Entry 1SL1 (X-ray diffraction, 2.20 A resolution); this record covers chains T and A of the 4 polymer chains in the assembly.

Chain T:
Molecule: 25-nt DNA strand
Sequence (25 nucleotides; numbered 2 to 26; the number before each row is that of its first residue):
     2 CCCXAGGCACTGGCCGTCGTTTTCG
Unresolved in the structure: 2-4, 15-26
Modified positions: TTD (cis-syn cyclobutane thymine dimer) at position 5

Chain A:
Molecule: DNA polymerase
Organism: Enterobacteria phage T7
Notes: EC 2.7.7.7; engineered mutation(s): DEL(118-123)
UniProtKB: P00581 (DPOL_BPT7); residue numbers follow UniProt; this construct covers 1-117, 124-704
Chain sequence (698 residues; numbered 1 to 704; 6 numbers in that range are skipped by the numbering (no residue carries them; nothing is unmodelled there); the number before each row is that of its first residue):
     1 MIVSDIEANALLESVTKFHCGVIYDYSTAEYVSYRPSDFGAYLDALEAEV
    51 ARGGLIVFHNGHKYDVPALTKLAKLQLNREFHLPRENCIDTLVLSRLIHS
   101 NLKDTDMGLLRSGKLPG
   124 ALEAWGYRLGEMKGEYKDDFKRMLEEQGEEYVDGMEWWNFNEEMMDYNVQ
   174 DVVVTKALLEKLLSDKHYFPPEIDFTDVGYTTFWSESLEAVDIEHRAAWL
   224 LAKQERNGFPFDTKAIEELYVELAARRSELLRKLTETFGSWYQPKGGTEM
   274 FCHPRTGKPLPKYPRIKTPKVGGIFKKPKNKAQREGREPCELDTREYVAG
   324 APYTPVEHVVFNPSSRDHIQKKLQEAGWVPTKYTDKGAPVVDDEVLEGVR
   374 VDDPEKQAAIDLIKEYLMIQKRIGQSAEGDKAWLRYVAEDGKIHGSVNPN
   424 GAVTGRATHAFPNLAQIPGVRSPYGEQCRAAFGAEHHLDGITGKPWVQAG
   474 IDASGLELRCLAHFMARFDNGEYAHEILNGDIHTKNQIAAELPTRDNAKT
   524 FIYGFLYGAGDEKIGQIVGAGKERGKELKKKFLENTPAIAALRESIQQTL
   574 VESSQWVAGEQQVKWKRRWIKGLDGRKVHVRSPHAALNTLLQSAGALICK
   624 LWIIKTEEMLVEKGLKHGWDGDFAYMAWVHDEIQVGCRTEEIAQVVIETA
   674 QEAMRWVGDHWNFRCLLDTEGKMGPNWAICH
Unresolved in the structure: 302-310, 576-586
Swiss-Prot annotation at these positions:
  - binding site (Mg(2+)): Asp5, Glu7, Asp174, Asp475, Ala476, Asp654
  - binding site (substrate): His506, Arg518, Lys522, Tyr526
Bound ions: Mg2+ near Asp5 (its only coordinating residue here)

Interface between chain T and chain A:
Pairs across the interface - 33 pairs, chain T then chain A:
  TTD_5(T) with Tyr526(A); Gly527(A); Tyr530(A); Ala532(A)
  DA6(T) with Gly531(A), sugar contact; Ala532(A), phosphate contact; Gly533(A), hydrogen bond to the phosphate
  DG8(T) with Lys103(A), salt bridge to the phosphate; Thr431(A), phosphate contact; Asn436(A), base contact; Gln439(A), base contact
  DC9(T) with His432(A), sugar contact; Ala433(A), phosphate contact; Asn436(A), hydrogen bond to the sugar; Gln439(A), hydrogen bond to the base
  DA10(T) with Lys404(A), salt bridge to the phosphate; Ala433(A), phosphate contact; Phe434(A), hydrogen bond to the phosphate; Pro435(A), phosphate contact; Asn436(A), phosphate contact; Gln439(A), sugar contact
  DC11(T) with Gly402(A), phosphate contact; Asp403(A), hydrogen bond to the phosphate; Lys404(A), hydrogen bond to the phosphate; Ala405(A), phosphate contact
  DT12(T) with Ser337(A), phosphate contact; Gly397(A), phosphate contact
  DG13(T) with Asn335(A), hydrogen bond to the phosphate; Ser337(A), sugar contact; Ser338(A), hydrogen bond to the phosphate
  DG14(T) with Ser338(A), hydrogen bond to the phosphate; Asp340(A), phosphate contact; His341(A), salt bridge to the phosphate
Interface residues without a listed pair, chain A (29 interface residues in all): Gln393, Glu401, Gly424, Ala425, Lys536

In short:
9 residues of chain T and 29 residues of chain A are in contact; the contacts include 9 hydrogen bonds and 3
salt bridges. Polar pairs include DC9(T)-Gln439(A), DC9(T)-Asn436(A) and DA6(T)-Gly533(A). UniProt lists 6
Mg2+-binding residues and 4 substrate-binding residues on chain A.
Here chain T is a 25-nt DNA strand and chain A is DNA polymerase (Enterobacteria phage T7). Entry 1SL1 (Binary
5' complex of T7 DNA polymerase with a DNA primer/template containing a cis-syn thymine dimer ...) was
determined by X-ray diffraction (same publication as 1SKS, 1SKW, 1SL0 and 1SL2).
